Entry 6E48 (X-ray diffraction, 1.80 A resolution); this record covers chains A and B of the 4 polymer chains in the assembly.

[Chain A (and B)]
Molecule: VP1 P domain
Source organism: Murine norovirus 1
Notes: fragment: VP1 Protruding domain; chain B of this document is another copy of the same molecule, construct and numbering; everything in this record applies to it too
Reference sequence: Q80J94 (Q80J94_9CALI); numbering as in UniProt (aligned over 229-532)
Sequence (304 residues; row label = number of the first residue in the row):
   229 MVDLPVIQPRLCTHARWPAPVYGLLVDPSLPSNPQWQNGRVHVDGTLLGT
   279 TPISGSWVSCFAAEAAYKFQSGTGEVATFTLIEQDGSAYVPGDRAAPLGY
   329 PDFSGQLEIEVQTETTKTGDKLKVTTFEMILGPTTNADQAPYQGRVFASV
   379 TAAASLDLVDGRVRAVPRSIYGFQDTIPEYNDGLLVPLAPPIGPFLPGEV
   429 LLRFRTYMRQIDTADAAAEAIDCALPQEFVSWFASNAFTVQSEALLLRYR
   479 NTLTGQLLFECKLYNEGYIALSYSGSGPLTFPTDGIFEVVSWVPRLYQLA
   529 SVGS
Ion coordination: Ca2+ site 1: Asn364, Asp366 (shared with 3 residues of chain F); Ca2+ site 2: Asp366, Asp410; Ca2+ site 3: Gln438, Asp440
Ligand contacts: Lithocholic acid (4OA; (3beta,5beta,14beta,17alpha)-3-hydroxycholan-24-oic acid): Ala247, Pro248, Tyr250, Tyr435, Arg437, Ala446
Reported in the primary citation:
  - conformationally variable residues (side-chain flip): Arg390
  - binding site for Lithocholic acid: Arg392
  - Ca2+ coordination: Asn364, Asp366, Gln438, Asp440
  - mutagenesis - N364DEL/A365DEL/D366DEL: abolished binding to CMRF35-like molecule 1
  - mutagenesis - Q298R/S299E/G300P/V304K, F375D/S377K: decreased binding to CMRF35-like molecule 1

[How chain A and chain B interact]
Contacting residue pairs (84; chain A residue first):
  Pro233(A) - Ser463(B)
  Val234(A) - Ser463(B)  hydrogen bond (backbone-side chain)
  Ile235(A) - Ile281(B)  hydrophobic
  Arg238(A) - Asp313(B)
  Leu239(A) - Ile281(B)
  Leu239(A) - Ser282(B)
  Leu239(A) - Trp285(B)  hydrophobic
  Leu239(A) - Asp313(B)
  Thr241(A) - Ser282(B)  hydrogen bond
  Thr241(A) - Gly283(B)
  Pro246(A) - Arg392(B)
  Ala247(A) - Ser284(B)
  Ala247(A) - Arg392(B)
  Pro248(A) - Ser284(B)
  Pro248(A) - Trp285(B)
  Pro248(A) - Arg392(B)
  Tyr250(A) - Gln312(B)
  Tyr250(A) - Arg390(B)
  Tyr250(A) - Arg392(B)
  Ile281(A) - Leu239(B)
  Ser282(A) - Leu239(B)
  Ser282(A) - Thr241(B)  hydrogen bond
  Gly283(A) - Thr241(B)
  Ser284(A) - Ala247(B)
  Ser284(A) - Pro248(B)
  Trp285(A) - Pro248(B)
  Gln312(A) - Tyr250(B)
  Asp313(A) - Arg238(B)
  Glu338(A) - Glu338(B)
  Glu338(A) - Arg396(B)  salt bridge
  Gln340(A) - Arg437(B)
  Gln340(A) - Gln438(B)  hydrogen bond (side chain-backbone)
  Glu342(A) - Ala444(B)
  Gly347(A) - Thr441(B)
  Asp348(A) - Thr441(B)
  Lys349(A) - Asp440(B)
  Lys349(A) - Thr441(B)  hydrogen bond (backbone-backbone)
  Lys349(A) - Ala442(B)
  Lys349(A) - Asp443(B)
  Lys349(A) - Ala444(B)
  Leu350(A) - Gln438(B)
  Leu350(A) - Ile439(B)
  Leu350(A) - Asp440(B)  hydrogen bond (backbone-backbone)
  Leu350(A) - Asp443(B)
  Leu350(A) - Ala444(B)
  Lys351(A) - Gln438(B)
  Val352(A) - Arg396(B)  hydrogen bond (backbone-side chain)
  Val352(A) - Ser397(B)
  Val352(A) - Arg437(B)
  Thr353(A) - Arg396(B)
  Thr354(A) - Arg396(B)  hydrogen bond
  Arg390(A) - Tyr250(B)
  Arg392(A) - Pro246(B)
  Arg392(A) - Ala247(B)
  Arg392(A) - Pro248(B)
  Arg392(A) - Tyr250(B)
  Val394(A) - Arg437(B)
  Arg396(A) - Glu338(B)
  Arg396(A) - Val352(B)  hydrogen bond (side chain-backbone)
  Arg396(A) - Thr353(B)
  Arg396(A) - Thr354(B)  hydrogen bond
  Ser397(A) - Val352(B)
  Arg437(A) - Gln340(B)
  Arg437(A) - Val352(B)
  Arg437(A) - Val394(B)
  Gln438(A) - Gln340(B)  hydrogen bond (backbone-side chain)
  Gln438(A) - Leu350(B)
  Gln438(A) - Lys351(B)
  Ile439(A) - Leu350(B)
  Asp440(A) - Lys349(B)
  Asp440(A) - Leu350(B)  hydrogen bond (backbone-backbone)
  Thr441(A) - Gly347(B)
  Thr441(A) - Asp348(B)
  Thr441(A) - Lys349(B)  hydrogen bond (backbone-backbone)
  Ala442(A) - Lys349(B)
  Asp443(A) - Leu350(B)
  Ala444(A) - Glu342(B)
  Ala444(A) - Lys349(B)
  Ala444(A) - Leu350(B)
  Glu456(A) - Ser282(B)
  Trp460(A) - Trp460(B)  hydrophobic
  Ser463(A) - Pro233(B)
  Ser463(A) - Val234(B)  hydrogen bond (side chain-backbone)
  Ser463(A) - Trp460(B)
Also at the interface, not in a pair above, chain A (49 interface residues in all): Cys240, Met436, Ala445, Ser459, Asn464
Also at the interface, not in a pair above, chain B (49 interface residues in all): Ile235, Cys240, Met436, Ala445, Glu456, Ser459, Asn464

[Summary]
The chain A/chain B interface involves 49 residues from each chain; the contacts include 14 hydrogen bonds and
1 salt bridge. Polar pairs include Glu338(A)-Arg396(B), Val234(A)-Ser463(B) and Thr241(A)-Ser282(B). Chain A
binds Lithocholic acid. From the paper: a binding site for Lithocholic acid at Arg392(A);
Q298R/S299E/G300P/V304K and F375D/S377K of chain A reduce binding to CMRF35-like molecule 1.
Chain A and chain B are both VP1 P domain (Murine norovirus 1); the structure, Crystal Structure of the Murine
Norovirus VP1 P domain in complex with the CD300lf Receptor and ..., was determined by X-ray diffraction
together with 6C6Q, 6C74, 6E47 and 6CRJ from the same study.
